PDB entry 8SC4 | electron microscopy, 3.46 A resolution | chain A

Chain A:
Name: Solute carrier family 22 member 1
From: Homo sapiens
UniProtKB: O15245 (S22A1_HUMAN); numbering as in UniProt (aligned over 1-554)
Chain sequence (554 residues; row label = number of the first residue in the row):
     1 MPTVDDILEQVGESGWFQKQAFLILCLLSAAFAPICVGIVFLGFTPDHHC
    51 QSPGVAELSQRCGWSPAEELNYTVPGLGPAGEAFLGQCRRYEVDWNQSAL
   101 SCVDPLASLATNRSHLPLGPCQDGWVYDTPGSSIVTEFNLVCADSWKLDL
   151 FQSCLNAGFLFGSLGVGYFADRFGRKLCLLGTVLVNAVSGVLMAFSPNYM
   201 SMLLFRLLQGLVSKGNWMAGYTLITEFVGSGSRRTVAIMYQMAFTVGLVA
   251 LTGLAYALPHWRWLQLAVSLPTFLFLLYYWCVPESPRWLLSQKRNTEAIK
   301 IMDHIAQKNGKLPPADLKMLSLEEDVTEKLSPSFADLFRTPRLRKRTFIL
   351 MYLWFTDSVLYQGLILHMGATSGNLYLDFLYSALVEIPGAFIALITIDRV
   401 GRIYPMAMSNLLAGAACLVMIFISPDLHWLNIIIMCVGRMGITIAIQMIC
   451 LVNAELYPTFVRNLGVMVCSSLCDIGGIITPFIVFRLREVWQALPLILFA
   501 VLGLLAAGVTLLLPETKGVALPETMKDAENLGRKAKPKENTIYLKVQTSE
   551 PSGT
Not modelled in the structure: 1-18, 291-330, 515-554
Cystine bridges: Cys-50/Cys-121, Cys-62/Cys-102, Cys-88/Cys-142
Residues lining bound ligands: Metformin (MF8): Phe-32, Cys-36, Trp-217, Gln-241, Phe-244, Tyr-361, Gln-362, Ile-446, Cys-473
UniProt features mapped onto this chain:
  - motif: Pro-283 to Arg-287 (Proline-rich sequence)
  - modified residue: Ser-333 (Phosphoserine), Thr-541 (Phosphothreonine)
  - glycosylation: Asn-71 (N-linked (GlcNAc...) asparagine)
  - natural variant: Ser-14 (S14F: Exclusively found in the African American population), Arg-61 (R61C: Affects transporter activity), Leu-85 (L85F: No changes in MPP(+) uptake), Cys-88 (C88R: Affects transporter activity), Leu-160 (L160F: No changes in both MPP(+) and TEA uptake), Ser-189 (S189L: No changes in MPP(+) uptake), Gly-220 (G220V: Affects transporter activity), Pro-341 (P341L: Affects transporter activity), Arg-342 (R342H: No changes in MPP(+) uptake when associated with V-408), Gly-401 (G401S: Affects transporter activity), Met-408 (M408V: Does not affect transporter activity), Met-420 (deletion: Reduction of serum O-isobutanoyl-(R)-carnitine levels), 3 further natural variant entries in UniProt
  - mutagenesis: Ile-24 (I24L: No change in fenoterol uptake. No change in trospium uptake. No change in terbutaline uptake), Leu-28 (L28I: No change in fenoterol uptake. No change in trospium uptake. No change in terbutaline uptake), Ala-31 (A31S: No change in fenoterol uptake. No change in trospium uptake. No change in terbutaline uptake), Phe-32 (F32L: No change in fenoterol uptake. Decreased trospium uptake. Decreased trospium affinity), Cys-36 (C36Y: Increased fenoterol uptake. Increased fenoterol affinity. No change in trospium uptake. No change in terbutaline uptake. No change in terbutaline affinity), Tyr-240 (Y240F: Decreased TEA uptake), Pro-283 (P283A: Decreased TEA uptake), Tyr-361 (Y361F: Decreased TEA uptake), Tyr-376 (Y376F: Decreased TEA uptake), Gly-465 (G465A: No changes in MPP(+) uptake)
What the authors report for this chain:
  - binding site for Metformin: Gln-241, Phe-244, Tyr-361

Overview:
Ligands of chain A: Metformin. Curated annotation (UniProt) lists 10 mutagenesis sites. From the paper: a
binding site for Metformin at Gln-241, Phe-244 and Tyr-361.
Chain A is Solute carrier family 22 member 1 (Homo sapiens); the structure, Human OCT1 bound to metformin in
inward-open conformation, was determined by electron microscopy together with 8SC1, 8SC2, 8SC3 and 8SC6 from
the same study.
